Entry 8DIQ (X-ray diffraction, 2.40 A resolution); this record covers chains B and F of the 6 polymer chains in the assembly.

[Chain B]
Protein: Tubulin beta-2B chain
Organism: Sus scrofa
UniProtKB: A0A287AGU7 (A0A287AGU7_PIG); residues 1-445 here = UniProt positions 1-445
Sequence (445 residues; numbered 1 to 445; the number before each row is that of its first residue):
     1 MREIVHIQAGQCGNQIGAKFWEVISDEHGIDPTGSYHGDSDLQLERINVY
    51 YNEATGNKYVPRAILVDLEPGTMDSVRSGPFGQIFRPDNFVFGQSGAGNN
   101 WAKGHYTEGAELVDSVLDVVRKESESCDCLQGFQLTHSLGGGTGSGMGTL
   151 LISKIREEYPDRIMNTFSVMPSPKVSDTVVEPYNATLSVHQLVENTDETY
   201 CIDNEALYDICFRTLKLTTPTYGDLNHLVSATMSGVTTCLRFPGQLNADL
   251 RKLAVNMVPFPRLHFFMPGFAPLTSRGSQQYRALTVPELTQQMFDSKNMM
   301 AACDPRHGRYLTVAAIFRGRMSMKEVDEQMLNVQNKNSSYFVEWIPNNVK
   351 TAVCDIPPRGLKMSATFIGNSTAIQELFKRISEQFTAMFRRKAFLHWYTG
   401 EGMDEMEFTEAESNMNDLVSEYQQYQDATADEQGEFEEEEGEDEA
Not modelled in the structure: 428-445
Bound ions: Mg2+: Gln11 (together with GDP)
Small-molecule neighbours:
  - GDP (guanosine-5'-diphosphate): Gly10, Gln11, Cys12, Gln15, Ile16, Asp67, Ala97, Asn99, Ser138, Gly140, Gly141, Gly142, Thr143, Gly144, Val169, Pro171, Val175, Asp177, Glu181, Asn204, Leu207, Tyr222, Leu225, Asn226
  - JVI (4-[2-(ethylamino)-6,7-dihydro-5H-cyclopenta[d]pyrimidin-4-yl]-7-methoxy-3,4-dihydroquinoxalin-2(1H)-one): Tyr200, Val236, Cys239, Leu240, Leu246, Ala248, Asp249, Lys252, Leu253, Asn256, Met257, Thr312, Val313, Ala314, Ala315, Ile316, Asn348, Lys350, Thr351, Ala352

[Chain F]
Protein: Tubulin Tyrosine Ligase
Organism: Gallus gallus
UniProtKB: E1BQ43 (E1BQ43_CHICK); residues 1-378 here = UniProt positions 1-378
Sequence (384 residues; row label = number of the first residue in the row):
     1 MYTFVVRDENSSVYAEVSRLLLATGQWKRLRKDNPRFNLMLGERNRLPFG
    51 RLGHEPGLVQLVNYYRGADKLCRKASLVKLIKTSPELSESCTWFPESYVI
   101 YPTNLKTPVAPAQNGIRHLINNTRTDEREVFLAAYNRRREGREGNVWIAK
   151 SSAGAKGEGILISSEASELLDFIDEQGQVHVIQKYLEKPLLLEPGHRKFD
   201 IRSWVLVDHLYNIYLYREGVLRTSSEPYNSANFQDKTCHLTNHCIQKEYS
   251 KNYGRYEEGNEMFFEEFNQYLMDALNTTLENSILLQIKHIIRSCLMCIEP
   301 AISTKHLHYQSFQLFGFDFMVDEELKVWLIEVNGAPACAQKLYAELCQGI
   351 VDVAISSVFPLADTGQKTSQPTSIFIKLHHHHHH
Not modelled in the structure: 103-124, 138-143, 153-159, 176-178, 231-239, 249-251, 363-372, 381-384
Construct notes: expression tag (379-384)
Bound ions: Mg2+: Glu331 (together with AMP-PCP)
Small-molecule neighbours: AMP-PCP (ACP; phosphomethylphosphonic acid adenylate ester): Lys74, Pro95, Ile148, Ile160, Gln183, Lys184, Tyr185, Leu186, Lys198, Asp200, Arg202, Arg222, Leu240, Thr241, Asn242, Asp318, Met320, Ile330, Glu331, Asn333

[How chain B and chain F interact]
Residue-residue contacts (9):
  Leu331(B) - Pro56(F)
  Gln334(B) - Arg36(F)  hydrogen bond
  Asn335(B) - Arg36(F)  hydrogen bond
  Asn335(B) - Gly57(F)
  Asn335(B) - Leu58(F)
  Lys336(B) - Met1(F)
  Ser338(B) - Leu30(F)
  Ser338(B) - Asn34(F)  hydrogen bond
  Asn347(B) - Arg36(F)
Interface residues without a listed pair, chain B (7 interface residues in all): Ser339
Interface residues without a listed pair, chain F (10 interface residues in all): Thr3, Arg31, Glu55

[Overview]
7 residues of chain B face 10 of chain F across their interface; the contacts include 3 hydrogen bonds. Polar
pairs include Gln334(B)-Arg36(F), Asn335(B)-Arg36(F) and Ser338(B)-Asn34(F). Chain B binds GDP and compound
JVI. Ligands of chain F: AMP-PCP.
Chain B is Tubulin beta-2B chain (Sus scrofa) and chain F is Tubulin Tyrosine Ligase (Gallus gallus); the
structure, Tubulin-RB3_SLD-TTL in complex with SB226, was determined by X-ray diffraction.
